Entry 8TKL (X-ray diffraction, 3.00 A resolution); this record covers chains A and D of the 4 polymer chains in the assembly.

# Chain A
Protein: Nuclear factor NF-kappa-B p50 subunit
Source organism: Mus musculus
Reference sequence: P25799 (NFKB1_MOUSE); residues 39-350 here = UniProt positions 39-350
Sequence (312 residues; row label = number of the first residue in the row):
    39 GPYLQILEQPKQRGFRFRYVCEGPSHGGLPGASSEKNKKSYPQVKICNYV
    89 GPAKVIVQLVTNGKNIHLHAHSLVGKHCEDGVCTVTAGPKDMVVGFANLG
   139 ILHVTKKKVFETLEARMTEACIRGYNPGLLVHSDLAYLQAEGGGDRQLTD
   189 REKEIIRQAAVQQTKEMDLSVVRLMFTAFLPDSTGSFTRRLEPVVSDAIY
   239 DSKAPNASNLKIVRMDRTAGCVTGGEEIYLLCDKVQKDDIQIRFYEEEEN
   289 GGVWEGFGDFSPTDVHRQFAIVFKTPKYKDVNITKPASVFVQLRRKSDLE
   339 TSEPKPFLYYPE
Disulfides: Cys-116/Cys-121
UniProt features mapped onto this chain:
  - modified residue: Cys-59 (S-nitrosocysteine), Ser-335 (Phosphoserine)
  - lipidation: Cys-59 (S-(15-deoxy-Delta12,14-prostaglandin J2-9-yl)cysteine)
  - cross-link: Lys-323 (Glycyl lysine isopeptide (Lys-Gly) (interchain with G-Cter in SUMO2))
Reported in the primary citation:
  - binding site for Test 17-mer kappaB-like DNA: Arg-56, Lys-241, Gln-274
  - binding site for Test 17-mer kappaB-like DNA (chain D): Lys-241

# Chain D
Molecule: Test 17-mer kappaB-like DNA
Sequence (17 nucleotides; numbered 1 to 17; the number before each row is that of its first residue):
     1 AGAGGGGAATTCCCCTG

# Interface between chain A and chain D
Contacting residue pairs (24; chain A residue first):
  Arg-54(A) / DC12(D)  base contact
  Arg-54(A) / DC13(D)  base contact
  Tyr-57(A) / DT10(D)  sugar contact
  Tyr-57(A) / DT11(D)  hydrogen bond to the phosphate
  Tyr-57(A) / DC12(D)  phosphate contact
  Cys-59(A) / DC12(D)  hydrogen bond to the phosphate
  Cys-59(A) / DC13(D)  phosphate contact
  Glu-60(A) / DC12(D)  base contact
  Glu-60(A) / DC13(D)  hydrogen bond to the base
  Glu-60(A) / DC14(D)  hydrogen bond to the base
  His-141(A) / DT11(D)  salt bridge to the phosphate
  Thr-143(A) / DT11(D)  phosphate contact
  Lys-144(A) / DT11(D)  hydrogen bond to the phosphate
  Pro-243(A) / DA9(D)  phosphate contact
  Pro-243(A) / DT10(D)  phosphate contact
  Lys-272(A) / DA9(D)  salt bridge to the phosphate
  Lys-272(A) / DT10(D)  base contact
  Gln-274(A) / DA9(D)  hydrogen bond to the phosphate
  Lys-275(A) / DG7(D)  phosphate contact
  Lys-275(A) / DA8(D)  salt bridge to the phosphate
  Arg-305(A) / DG7(D)  salt bridge to the phosphate
  Arg-305(A) / DA8(D)  salt bridge to the phosphate
  Gln-306(A) / DA8(D)  sugar contact
  Gln-306(A) / DA9(D)  hydrogen bond to the phosphate
Interface residues without a listed pair, chain A (18 interface residues in all): Arg-56, His-64, Val-142, Leu-207, Lys-241

# Overview
The interface between chain A and chain D involves 18 residues on one side and 8 on the other, with 7 hydrogen
bonds and 5 salt bridges. Polar pairs include Glu-60(A)/DC13(D), Glu-60(A)/DC14(D) and Tyr-57(A)/DT11(D). The
paper reports a binding site for Test 17-mer kappaB-like DNA at Arg-56(A), Lys-241(A) and Gln-274(A); a
binding site for Test 17-mer kappaB-like DNA (chain D) at Lys-241(A).
Here chain A is Nuclear factor NF-kappa-B p50 subunit (Mus musculus) and chain D is Test 17-mer kappaB-like
DNA. Entry 8TKL (Murine NF-kappaB p50 Rel Homology Region homodimer in complex with a Test 16-mer kappaB-like
DNA) was determined by X-ray diffraction (same publication as 8TKM and 8TKN).
